3QEJ - chains A and B; structure by X-ray diffraction, 2.49 A resolution.

[Chain A (and B)]
Protein: Deoxycytidine kinase
Organism: Homo sapiens
Notes: EC 2.7.1.74; chain B of this document is another copy of the same molecule, construct and numbering; everything in this record applies to it too
UniProt: P27707 (DCK_HUMAN); residues 1-260 here = UniProt positions 1-260
Chain sequence (279 residues; row label = number of the first residue in the row; numbers below 1 keep their minus sign (Met-18 is residue -18)):
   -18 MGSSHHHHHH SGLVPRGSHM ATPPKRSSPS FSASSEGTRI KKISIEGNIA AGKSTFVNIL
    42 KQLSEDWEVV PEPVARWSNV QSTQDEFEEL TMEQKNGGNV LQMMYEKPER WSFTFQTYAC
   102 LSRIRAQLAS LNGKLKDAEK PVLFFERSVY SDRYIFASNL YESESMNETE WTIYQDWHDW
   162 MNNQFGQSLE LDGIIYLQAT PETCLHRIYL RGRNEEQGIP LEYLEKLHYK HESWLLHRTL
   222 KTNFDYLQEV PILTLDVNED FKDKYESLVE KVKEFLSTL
Disordered / not traced: -18 to 18, 62-69 (chain B: -18 to 18, 63-70)
Differences from the reference sequence: expression tag (-18 to 0); variant Ser9 (Cys in P27707), Ser45 (Cys in P27707), Ser59 (Cys in P27707), Ser146 (Cys in P27707); engineered mutation Glu74 (Ser in P27707)
Swiss-Prot annotation at these positions:
  - active site: Glu127 (Proton acceptor)
  - binding site (ATP): Gly28 to Thr36, Arg188 to Arg192, Glu240 to Phe242
  - binding site (substrate): Glu53, Tyr86, Gln97, Arg128, Asp133, Glu197
  - modified residue: Ser11 (Phosphoserine), Ser15 (Phosphoserine), Thr72 (Phosphothreonine)
  - mutagenesis: Ala100 (A100V: Strongly increased catalytic efficiency towards deoxycytidine; when associated with M-104 and A-133), Arg104 (R104L: Strongly increased catalytic efficiency towards deoxythymidine; when associated with A-133; R104M: Strongly increased catalytic efficiency towards deoxycytidine ...), Asp133 (D133A: Strongly increased catalytic efficiency towards deoxycytidine; when associated with V-100 and M-104. Strongly increased catalytic efficiency towards deoxythymidine; when associated with L-104)
Small-molecule neighbours: UDP (uridine-5'-diphosphate): Asn29, Ile30, Ala31, Ala32, Gly33, Lys34, Ser35, Thr36, Glu127, Arg188, Leu191, Arg192, Asp241, Phe242, Lys243

[Interface between chain A and chain B]
Contacting residue pairs (50):
  Met73(A) - Thr153(B)
  Asn77(A) - Thr153(B)
  Asn77(A) - Ile154(B)
  Asn80(A) - Thr150(B)
  Glu90(A) - Arg91(B)  hydrogen bond (backbone-side chain)
  Arg91(A) - Glu90(B)  hydrogen bond (side chain-backbone)
  Arg91(A) - Arg91(B)
  Arg91(A) - Glu151(B)  salt bridge
  Trp92(A) - Asn148(B)
  Trp92(A) - Glu151(B)
  Phe94(A) - Thr95(B)
  Thr95(A) - Phe94(B)
  Tyr99(A) - Ile154(B)  hydrophobic
  Tyr99(A) - Asp157(B)  hydrogen bond
  Leu102(A) - Trp158(B)
  Leu102(A) - Trp161(B)  hydrophobic
  Ile105(A) - Trp161(B)  hydrophobic
  Arg106(A) - Asp157(B)  salt bridge
  Arg106(A) - Trp161(B)
  Leu109(A) - Gln165(B)
  Asn148(A) - Trp92(B)
  Thr150(A) - Asn77(B)
  Thr150(A) - Asn80(B)  hydrogen bond
  Thr150(A) - Val81(B)
  Thr150(A) - Met84(B)
  Glu151(A) - Arg91(B)  salt bridge
  Glu151(A) - Trp92(B)
  Thr153(A) - Met73(B)
  Thr153(A) - Asn77(B)
  Ile154(A) - Asn77(B)
  Ile154(A) - Thr95(B)
  Ile154(A) - Tyr99(B)  hydrophobic
  Asp157(A) - Tyr99(B)  hydrogen bond
  Asp157(A) - Arg106(B)  salt bridge
  Trp158(A) - Leu102(B)
  Trp158(A) - Trp158(B)
  Trp158(A) - Met162(B)
  Trp161(A) - Leu102(B)  hydrophobic
  Trp161(A) - Ile105(B)  hydrophobic
  Trp161(A) - Arg106(B)
  Trp161(A) - Met162(B)  hydrophobic
  Trp161(A) - Phe166(B)  hydrophobic
  Met162(A) - Trp158(B)
  Met162(A) - Trp161(B)  hydrophobic
  Met162(A) - Met162(B)  hydrophobic
  Gln165(A) - Leu109(B)
  Gln165(A) - Phe166(B)
  Phe166(A) - Trp161(B)  hydrophobic
  Phe166(A) - Gln165(B)
  Phe166(A) - Phe166(B)  hydrophobic
Interface residues without a listed pair, chain A (25 interface residues in all): Met84

[Summary]
25 residues of chain A face 26 of chain B across their interface, with 5 hydrogen bonds and 4 salt bridges.
Polar pairs include Arg91(A)-Glu151(B), Arg106(A)-Asp157(B) and Glu90(A)-Arg91(B). Bound to chain A: UDP.
Chain A and chain B are both Deoxycytidine kinase (Homo sapiens); the structure, S74E-dCK mutant in complex
with UDP, was determined by X-ray diffraction, deposited together with 3QEN and 3QEO.
